PDB entry 7UTP | electron microscopy, 3.80 A resolution | chains A and I of the 10 polymer chains in the assembly

[Chain A (and I)]
Protein: Capsid protein VP1
From: Canis lupus familiaris
Notes: chain I of this document is another copy of the same molecule, construct and numbering; everything in this record applies to it too
UniProtKB: Q11213 (CAPSD_PAVCB); residues 37-584 here correspond to UniProt positions 180-727 (UniProt number = residue number + 143)
Chain sequence (548 residues; each row starts with the number of its first residue):
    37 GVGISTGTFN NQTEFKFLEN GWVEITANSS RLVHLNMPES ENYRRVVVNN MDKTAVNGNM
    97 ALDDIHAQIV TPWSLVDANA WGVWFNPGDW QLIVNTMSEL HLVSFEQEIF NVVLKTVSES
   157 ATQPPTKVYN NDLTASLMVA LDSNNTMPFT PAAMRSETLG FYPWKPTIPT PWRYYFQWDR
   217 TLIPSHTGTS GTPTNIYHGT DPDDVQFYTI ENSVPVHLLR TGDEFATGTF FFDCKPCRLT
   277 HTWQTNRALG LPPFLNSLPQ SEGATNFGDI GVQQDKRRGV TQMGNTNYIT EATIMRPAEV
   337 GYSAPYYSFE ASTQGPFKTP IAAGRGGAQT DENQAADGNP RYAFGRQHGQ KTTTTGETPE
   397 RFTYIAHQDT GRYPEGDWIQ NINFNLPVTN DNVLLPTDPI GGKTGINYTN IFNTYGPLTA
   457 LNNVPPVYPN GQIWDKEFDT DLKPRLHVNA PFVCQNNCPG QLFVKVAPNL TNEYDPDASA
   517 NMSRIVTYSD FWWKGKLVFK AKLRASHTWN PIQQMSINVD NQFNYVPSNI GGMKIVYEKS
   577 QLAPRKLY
Unresolved in the structure: 156-161, 362-371
Disulfide bonds: C490-C494
Swiss-Prot annotation at these positions:
  - binding site (Mg(2+)): N180

[How chain A and chain I interact]
Residue-residue contacts (76):
  F53(A) with L539(I), hydrophobic
  G57(A) with F53(I)
  N122(A) with W545(I)
  P123(A) with W545(I); P547(I)
  G124(A) with S542(I); W545(I), hydrogen bond (backbone-backbone); N546(I)
  D125(A) with S542(I), hydrogen bond
  Q127(A) with P547(I); I548(I), hydrogen bond (side chain-backbone); Q550(I)
  L128(A) with R540(I); S542(I)
  N131(A) with Q550(I)
  T132(A) with T132(I)
  P199(A) with W545(I)
  W200(A) with W545(I), hydrophobic
  P295(A) with I566(I)
  Q296(A) with I566(I)
  S297(A) with I566(I)
  E298(A) with K387(I), salt bridge; I566(I)
  G299(A) with N565(I), hydrogen bond (backbone-side chain)
  N302(A) with N565(I), hydrogen bond (backbone-side chain)
  K387(A) with E298(I), salt bridge
  T389(A) with E298(I), hydrogen bond
  L539(A) with F53(I), hydrophobic
  R540(A) with L128(I)
  A541(A) with L128(I), hydrophobic
  S542(A) with G124(I); D125(I), hydrogen bond; L128(I)
  T544(A) with N122(I); G124(I)
  W545(A) with N122(I); P123(I); G124(I), hydrogen bond (backbone-backbone); P199(I); W200(I), hydrophobic; Y561(I); M569(I)
  N546(A) with G124(I); I553(I); Y561(I)
  P547(A) with Q127(I); M551(I), hydrophobic; I553(I); Y561(I)
  I548(A) with Q127(I), hydrogen bond (backbone-side chain); I553(I)
  Q549(A) with I553(I)
  Q550(A) with Q127(I); N131(I); M551(I); S552(I), hydrogen bond (backbone-side chain)
  M551(A) with P547(I), hydrophobic; Q550(I)
  S552(A) with I548(I); Q550(I)
  I553(A) with P547(I); I548(I); Q549(I)
  Y561(A) with W545(I); N546(I); P547(I), hydrophobic
  S564(A) with E298(I), hydrogen bond
  N565(A) with P295(I); S297(I); E298(I); G299(I); N302(I), hydrogen bond (side chain-backbone)
  I566(A) with P295(I); Q296(I); S297(I); E298(I)
Also at the interface, not in a pair above, chain A (40 interface residues in all): A300, M569
Also at the interface, not in a pair above, chain I (40 interface residues in all): T49, F51, G57, T389, A541, T544

[Overview]
The chain A/chain I interface involves 40 residues from each chain; the contacts include 12 hydrogen bonds and
2 salt bridges. Among the polar pairs are E298(A)-K387(I), D125(A)-S542(I) and Q127(A)-I548(I). UniProt lists
Mg2+-binding residue N180(A) on chain A.
Chain A and chain I are both Capsid protein VP1 (Canis lupus familiaris); the structure, CPV Affinity Purified
Polyclonal Fab A Site Fab, was determined by electron microscopy (same publication as 7UTR, 7UTS, 7UTU and
7UTV).
